Entry 6A8V (X-ray diffraction, 2.70 A resolution); this record covers chain A.

Chain A:
Name: Sensor protein PhoQ
From: Escherichia coli (strain K12)
Notes: EC 2.7.13.3, 3.1.3.-; fragment: sensor domain
Reference sequence: P23837 (PHOQ_ECOLI); residue numbers follow UniProt; this construct covers 43-190
Sequence (149 residues; row label = number of the first residue in the row):
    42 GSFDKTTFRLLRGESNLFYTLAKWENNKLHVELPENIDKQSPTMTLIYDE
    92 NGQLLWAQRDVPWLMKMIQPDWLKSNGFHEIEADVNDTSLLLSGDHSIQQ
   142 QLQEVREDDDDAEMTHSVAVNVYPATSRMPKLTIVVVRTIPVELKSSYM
Unresolved in the structure: 42, 77-81, 188-190
Sequence notes: expression tag (42); engineered mutation Arg179 (Asp in P23837)
Curated features (UniProtKB/Swiss-Prot):
  - binding site (a divalent metal cation): Asp151, Asp152
  - mutagenesis: Thr47 (T47L: No significant effect (with or without MgCl(2) or CaCl(2))), Thr48 (T48A/C/E/M/N/Q/S/V: No significant effect (with or without MgCl(2) or CaCl(2)) ...), Arg50 (R50D: Large decrease in the transcriptional activation of PhoQ-dependent genes), Gly54 (G54D: Very large decrease in the transcriptional activation of PhoQ-dependent genes), Asn68 (N68L: No significant effect (with or without MgCl(2) or CaCl(2))), Asp90 (D90A: No significant effect (with or without MgCl(2) or CaCl(2))), Glu148 to Glu154 (Unable to bind divalent cations in vitro and impaired in the ability to respond to Mg(2+) deprivation in vivo), Asp149 (D149A: Wild-type effect concerning mgrB transcription), Asp150 (D150I: Wild-type effect concerning mgrB transcription), Asp151 (D151I: Wild-type effect concerning mgrB transcription), Asp152 (D152F: Wild-type effect concerning mgrB transcription)

Summary:
From UniProt: divalent metal cation-binding residues Asp151 and Asp152 and 13 mutagenesis sites.
Chain A is Sensor protein PhoQ (Escherichia coli (strain K12)); the structure, PhoQ sensor domain (D179R
mutant): analysis of internal cavity, was determined by X-ray diffraction together with 6A8U from the same
study.
